Entry 7MQO (electron microscopy, 3.40 A resolution); this record covers chains E and D of the 6 polymer chains in the assembly.

== Chain E ==
Protein: Isoform Short of Insulin receptor
Organism: Homo sapiens
Notes: EC 2.7.10.1; fragment: Ectodomain
UniProt: P06213 (INSR_HUMAN), isoform P06213-2; residues 1-917 here correspond to UniProt positions 28-944 (UniProt number = residue number + 27)
Amino-acid sequence (917 residues; numbered 1 to 917; the number before each row is that of its first residue):
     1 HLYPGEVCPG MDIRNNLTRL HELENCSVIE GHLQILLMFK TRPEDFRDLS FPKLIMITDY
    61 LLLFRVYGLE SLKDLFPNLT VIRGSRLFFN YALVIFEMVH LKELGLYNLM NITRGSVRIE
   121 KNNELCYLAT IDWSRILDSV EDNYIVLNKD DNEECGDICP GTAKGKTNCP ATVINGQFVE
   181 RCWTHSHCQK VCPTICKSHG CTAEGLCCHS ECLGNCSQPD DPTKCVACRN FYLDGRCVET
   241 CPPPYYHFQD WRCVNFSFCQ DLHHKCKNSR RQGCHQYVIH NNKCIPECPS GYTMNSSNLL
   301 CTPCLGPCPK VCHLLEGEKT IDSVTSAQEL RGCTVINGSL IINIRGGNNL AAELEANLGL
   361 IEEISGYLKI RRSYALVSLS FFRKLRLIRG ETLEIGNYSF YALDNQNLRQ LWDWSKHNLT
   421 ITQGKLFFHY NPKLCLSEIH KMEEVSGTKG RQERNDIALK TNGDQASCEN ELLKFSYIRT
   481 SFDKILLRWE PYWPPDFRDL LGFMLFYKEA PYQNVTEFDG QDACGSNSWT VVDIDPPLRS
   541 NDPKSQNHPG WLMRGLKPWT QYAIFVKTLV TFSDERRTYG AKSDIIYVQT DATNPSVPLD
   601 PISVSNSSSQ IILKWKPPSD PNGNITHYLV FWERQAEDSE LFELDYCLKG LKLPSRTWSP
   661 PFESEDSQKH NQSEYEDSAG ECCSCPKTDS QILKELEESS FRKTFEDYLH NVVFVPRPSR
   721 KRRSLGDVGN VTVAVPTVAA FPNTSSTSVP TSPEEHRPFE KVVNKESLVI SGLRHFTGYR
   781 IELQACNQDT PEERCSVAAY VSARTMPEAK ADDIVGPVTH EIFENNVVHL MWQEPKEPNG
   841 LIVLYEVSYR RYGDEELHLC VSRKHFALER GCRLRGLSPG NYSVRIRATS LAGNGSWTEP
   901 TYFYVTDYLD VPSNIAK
Not modelled in the structure: 163-167, 271-273, 519-527, 592-690, 719-917
Disulfide bonds: Cys8-Cys26, Cys126-Cys155, Cys159-Cys182, Cys169-Cys188, Cys192-Cys201, Cys196-Cys207, Cys208-Cys216, Cys212-Cys225, Cys228-Cys237, Cys241-Cys253, Cys259-Cys284, Cys266-Cys274, Cys288-Cys301, Cys304-Cys308, Cys312-Cys333, Cys435-Cys468
Glycans and other covalent adducts: N-acetylglucosamine (NAG) linked to Asn16, Asn25, Asn111, Asn215, Asn255, Asn397, Asn418
Curated features (UniProtKB/Swiss-Prot):
  - region: Glu706 to Phe714 (Insulin-binding)
  - site: Phe39 (Insulin-binding)
  - modified residue: Ser373 (Phosphoserine), Tyr374 (Phosphotyrosine), Ser380 (Phosphoserine)
  - glycosylation (N-linked (GlcNAc...) asparagine): Asn16, Asn25, Asn78, Asn111, Asn215, Asn255, Asn295, Asn337, Asn397, Asn418, Asn514, Asn606, Asn624, Asn671

== Chain D ==
Protein: Insulin B chain
Notes: engineered mutation(s): H10E, G20L
UniProt: P01308 (INS_HUMAN); residues 1-22 here correspond to UniProt positions 25-46 (UniProt number = residue number + 24)
Amino-acid sequence (22 residues; each row starts with the number of its first residue):
     1 FVNQHLCGSE LVEALYLVCL ER
Not modelled in the structure: 1-2, 21-22
Sequence notes: conflict Glu10 (His34 in P01308), Leu20 (Gly44 in P01308)

== How chain E and chain D interact ==
Contacting residue pairs - 14 pairs, chain E then chain D:
  Pro495(E) with His5(D)
  Asp496(E) with Cys7(D)
  Phe497(E) with Leu6(D); Cys7(D); Glu10(D)
  Arg498(E) with Gly8(D)
  Arg539(E) with Glu10(D), salt bridge
  Asn541(E) with Glu10(D)
  Glu706(E) with Gly8(D); Ser9(D), hydrogen bond (side chain-backbone)
  His710(E) with Gly8(D), hydrogen bond (side chain-backbone); Val12(D)
  Phe714(E) with Val12(D), hydrophobic; Leu15(D), hydrophobic
Other interface residues (no listed pair), chain D (9 interface residues in all): Leu11
From the paper, about this interface:
  - specific contacts: Arg539(E)-Glu10(D)

== In short ==
Chain E and chain D each contribute 9 residues to their interface; the contacts include 2 hydrogen bonds and 1
salt bridge. Among the polar pairs are Arg539(E)-Glu10(D), Glu706(E)-Ser9(D) and His710(E)-Gly8(D). The
authors report a contact between Arg539(E) and Glu10(D).
Chain E is Isoform Short of Insulin receptor (Homo sapiens) and chain D is Insulin B chain; the structure, The
insulin receptor ectodomain in complex with a venom hybrid insulin analog - "head" region, was determined by
electron microscopy together with 7MQR and 7MQS from the same study.
